Entry 5D1U (X-ray diffraction, 2.85 A resolution); this record covers chain A.

[Chain A]
Name: Lethal factor
Source organism: Bacillus anthracis
Notes: EC 3.4.24.83
Reference sequence: P15917 (LEF_BACAN); residues 265-776 here correspond to UniProt positions 298-809 (UniProt number = residue number + 33)
Amino-acid sequence (519 residues; numbered 262 to 780; the number before each row is that of its first residue):
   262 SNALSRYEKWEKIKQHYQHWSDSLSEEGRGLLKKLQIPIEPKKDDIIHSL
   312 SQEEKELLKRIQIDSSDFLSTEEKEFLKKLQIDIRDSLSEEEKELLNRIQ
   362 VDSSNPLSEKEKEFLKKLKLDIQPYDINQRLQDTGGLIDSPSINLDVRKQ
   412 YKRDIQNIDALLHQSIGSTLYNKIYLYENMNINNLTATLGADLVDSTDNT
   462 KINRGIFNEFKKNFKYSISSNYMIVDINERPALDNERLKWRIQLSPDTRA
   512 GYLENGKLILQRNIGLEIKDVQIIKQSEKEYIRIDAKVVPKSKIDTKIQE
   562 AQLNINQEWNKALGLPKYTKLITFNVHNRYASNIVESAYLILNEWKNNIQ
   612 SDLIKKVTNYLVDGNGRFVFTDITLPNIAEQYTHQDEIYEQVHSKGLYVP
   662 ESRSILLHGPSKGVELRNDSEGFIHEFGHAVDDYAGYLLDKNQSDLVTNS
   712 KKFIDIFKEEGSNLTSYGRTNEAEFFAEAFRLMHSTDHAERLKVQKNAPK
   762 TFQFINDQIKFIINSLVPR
Not modelled in the structure: 262-266, 346-367, 777-780
Construct notes: expression tag (262-264, 777-780); engineered mutation S266 (Ala299 in P15917)
Metal / ion sites: Zn2+: H686, H690, E735 (together with 56P)
Residues lining bound ligands: 56P (N~2~-(6-aminohexyl)-N~2~-[(4-fluoro-3-methylphenyl)sulfonyl]-N-hydroxy-D-alaninamide): D328, V653, S655, K656, G657, L658, Y659, G674, V675, L677, G683, H686, E687, H690, Y728, E735, E739, R742
Curated features (UniProtKB/Swiss-Prot):
  - active site: E687 (Proton acceptor)
  - binding site (Zn(2+)): H686, H690, Y728, E735

[Overview]
Chain A binds compound 56P. The Zn2+ site is built by H686, H690 and E735. From UniProt: active-site residue
E687 and 4 Zn2+-binding residues.
Chain A is Lethal factor (Bacillus anthracis); the structure, Anthrax toxin lethal factor with hydroxamic acid
inhibitor, was determined by X-ray diffraction together with 5D1S, 5D1T and 4WF6 from the same study.
